3VSJ - chains B and D of the 4 polymer chains in the assembly; structure by X-ray diffraction, 2.30 A resolution.

[Chain B (and D)]
Protein: 2-amino-5-chlorophenol 1,6-dioxygenase beta subunit
From: Comamonas testosteroni
Notes: EC 1.13.11.8; chain D of this document is another copy of the same molecule, construct and numbering; everything in this record applies to it too
UniProt: Q38M41 (Q38M41_COMTE); residues 1-312 here = UniProt positions 1-312
Chain sequence (312 residues; row label = number of the first residue in the row):
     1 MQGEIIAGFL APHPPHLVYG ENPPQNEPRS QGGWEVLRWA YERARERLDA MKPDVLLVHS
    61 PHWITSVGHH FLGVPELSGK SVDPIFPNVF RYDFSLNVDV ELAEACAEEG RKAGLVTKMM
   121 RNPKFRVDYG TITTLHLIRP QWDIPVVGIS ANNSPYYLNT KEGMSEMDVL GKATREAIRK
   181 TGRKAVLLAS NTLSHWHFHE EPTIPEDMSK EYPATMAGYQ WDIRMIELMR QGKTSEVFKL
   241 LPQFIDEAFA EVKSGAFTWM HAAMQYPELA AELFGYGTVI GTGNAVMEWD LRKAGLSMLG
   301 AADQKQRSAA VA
Disordered / not traced: 304-312 (chain D: 300-312)
Bound ions: Fe2+: His13, His62, Glu251 (together with (2Z,4Z)-2-imino-6-oxohex-4-enoic acid)
Small-molecule neighbours: (2Z,4Z)-2-imino-6-oxohex-4-enoic acid (2XP): His13, Pro14, Pro15, His16, His62, Phe86, Thr192, His195, Glu251, Val279, Thr282

[How chain B and chain D interact]
Pairs across the interface (40):
  Glu35(B) - Tyr219(D)  hydrogen bond
  Glu35(B) - Ile223(D)
  Val36(B) - Tyr276(D)
  Trp39(B) - Ile223(D)  hydrophobic
  Trp39(B) - Ile226(D)  hydrophobic
  Trp39(B) - Glu227(D)  hydrogen bond
  Trp39(B) - Arg230(D)
  Trp39(B) - Leu273(D)  hydrophobic
  Trp39(B) - Tyr276(D)  hydrophobic
  Arg43(B) - Arg43(D)
  Arg43(B) - Glu272(D)  salt bridge
  Arg43(B) - Leu273(D)  hydrogen bond (side chain-backbone)
  Ile204(B) - Met216(D)  hydrophobic
  Asp207(B) - Met216(D)
  Met208(B) - Pro213(D)
  Met208(B) - Tyr219(D)  hydrophobic
  Ser209(B) - Tyr212(D)
  Ser209(B) - Pro213(D)
  Ser209(B) - Thr215(D)
  Ser209(B) - Met216(D)
  Glu211(B) - Tyr212(D)
  Tyr212(B) - Ser209(D)
  Tyr212(B) - Glu211(D)
  Tyr212(B) - Tyr212(D)  hydrophobic
  Pro213(B) - Met208(D)
  Pro213(B) - Ser209(D)
  Thr215(B) - Ser209(D)
  Met216(B) - Asp207(D)
  Met216(B) - Ser209(D)
  Tyr219(B) - Glu35(D)  hydrogen bond
  Tyr219(B) - Met208(D)  hydrophobic
  Ile223(B) - Glu35(D)
  Ile223(B) - Trp39(D)  hydrophobic
  Ile226(B) - Trp39(D)  hydrophobic
  Glu227(B) - Trp39(D)  hydrogen bond
  Arg230(B) - Trp39(D)
  Glu272(B) - Arg43(D)  salt bridge
  Leu273(B) - Trp39(D)  hydrophobic
  Leu273(B) - Arg43(D)  hydrogen bond (backbone-side chain)
  Tyr276(B) - Val36(D)
Also at the interface, not in a pair above, chain B (25 interface residues in all): Gln31, Trp34, Gln220, Phe274
Also at the interface, not in a pair above, chain D (25 interface residues in all): Gln31, Trp34, Glu42, Gln220, Phe274

[Summary]
Chain B and chain D each contribute 25 residues to their interface; the contacts include 6 hydrogen bonds and
2 salt bridges. Polar pairs include Arg43(B)-Glu272(D), Glu35(B)-Tyr219(D) and Trp39(B)-Glu227(D). Ligands of
chain B: (2Z,4Z)-2-imino-6-oxohex-4-enoic acid. The Fe2+ site is built by His13(B), His62(B) and Glu251(B).
Chain B and chain D are both 2-amino-5-chlorophenol 1,6-dioxygenase beta subunit (Comamonas testosteroni); the
structure, Crystal structure of 1,6-APD (2-ANIMOPHENOL-1,6-DIOXYGENASE) complexed with intermediate products,
was determined by X-ray diffraction, deposited together with 3VSG, 3VSH and 3VSI.
